PDB entry 5W3H | electron microscopy, 4.00 A resolution | chains A and B

# Chain A
Protein: Tubulin alpha-1 chain
Source organism: Saccharomyces cerevisiae (strain ATCC 204508 / S288c)
UniProt: P09733 (TBA1_YEAST); residues 1-447 here = UniProt positions 1-447
Amino-acid sequence (447 residues; row label = number of the first residue in the row):
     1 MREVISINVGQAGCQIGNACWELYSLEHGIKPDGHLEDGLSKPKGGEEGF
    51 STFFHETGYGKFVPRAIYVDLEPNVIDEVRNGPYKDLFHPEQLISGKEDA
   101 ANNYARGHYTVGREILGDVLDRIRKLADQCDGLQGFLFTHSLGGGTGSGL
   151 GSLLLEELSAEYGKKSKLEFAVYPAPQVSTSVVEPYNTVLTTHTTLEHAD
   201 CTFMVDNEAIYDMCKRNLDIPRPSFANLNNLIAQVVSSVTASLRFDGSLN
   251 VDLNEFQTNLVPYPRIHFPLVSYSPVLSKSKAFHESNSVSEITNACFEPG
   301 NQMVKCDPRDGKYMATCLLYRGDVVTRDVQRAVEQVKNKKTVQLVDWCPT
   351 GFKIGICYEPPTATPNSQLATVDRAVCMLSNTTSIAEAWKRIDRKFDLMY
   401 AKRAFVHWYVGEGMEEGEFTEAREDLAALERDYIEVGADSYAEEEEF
Not modelled in the structure: 441-447
UniProt features mapped onto this chain:
  - active site: Glu255
  - binding site (GTP): Gln11, Glu72, Ser141, Gly145, Thr146, Thr180, Asn207, Asn229
  - binding site (Mg(2+)): Glu72
Small-molecule neighbours: GTP: Gly10, Gln11, Ala12, Gln15, Ile16, Asp70, Glu72, Ala100, Ala101, Ser141, Gly144, Gly145, Thr146, Gly147, Val172, Thr180, Glu184, Asn207, Phe225, Asn229, Ile232

# Chain B
Protein: Tubulin beta chain
Source organism: Saccharomyces cerevisiae (strain ATCC 204508 / S288c)
UniProt: P02557 (TBB_YEAST); residue numbers follow UniProt; this construct covers 1-457
Amino-acid sequence (457 residues; each row starts with the number of its first residue):
     1 MREIIHISTGQCGNQIGAAFWETICGEHGLDFNGTYHGHDDIQKERLNVY
    51 FNEASSGKWVPRSINVDLEPGTIDAVRNSAIGNLFRPDNYIFGQSSAGNV
   101 WAKGHYTEGAELVDSVMDVIRREAEGCDSLQGFQITHSLGGGTGSGMGTL
   151 LISKIREEFPDRMMATFSVLPSPKTSDTVVEPYNATLSVHQLVEHSDETF
   201 CIDNEALYDICQRTLKLNQPSYGDLNNLVSSVMSGVTTSLRYPGQLNSDL
   251 RKLAVNLVPFPRLHFFMVGYAPLTAIGSQSFRSLTVPELTQQMFDAKNMM
   301 AAADPRNGRYLTVAAFFRGKVSVKEVEDEMHKVQSKNSDYFVEWIPNNVQ
   351 TAVCSVAPQGLDMAATFIANSTSIQELFKRVGDQFSAMFKRKAFLHWYTS
   401 EGMDELEFSEAESNMNDLVSEYQQYQEATVEDDEEVDENGDFGAPQNQDE
   451 PITENFE
Not modelled in the structure: 428-457
UniProt features mapped onto this chain:
  - binding site (GTP): Gln11, Glu69, Ser138, Gly142, Thr143, Gly144, Asn204, Asn226
  - binding site (Mg(2+)): Glu69
  - modified residue (Phosphoserine): Ser278, Ser280
Small-molecule neighbours:
  - epothilone a (EP): Cys211, Leu215, Leu217, Asp224, Leu228, Pro272, Leu273, Thr274, Ala275, Ile276, Gln279, Arg282, Leu284, Leu361
  - GDP (guanosine-5'-diphosphate): Gly10, Gln11, Cys12, Gln15, Ile16, Gly98, Asn99, Ser138, Gly140, Gly141, Gly142, Thr143, Gly144, Val169, Asp177, Thr178, Glu181, Asn204, Tyr222, Asn226

# How chain A and chain B interact
Contacting residue pairs (61):
  Gln11(A) - Gln245(B)
  Gln11(A) - Asn247(B)
  Glu72(A) - Asn247(B)  hydrogen bond
  Pro73(A) - Arg2(B)
  Asn74(A) - Arg2(B)  hydrogen bond
  Asn74(A) - Arg46(B)  hydrogen bond
  Asn74(A) - Ser239(B)
  Asn74(A) - Leu240(B)
  Asp77(A) - Arg46(B)  salt bridge
  Asn81(A) - Glu45(B)  hydrogen bond
  Lys97(A) - Met1(B)  hydrogen bond (backbone-backbone)
  Glu98(A) - Met1(B)
  Glu98(A) - Arg251(B)  salt bridge
  Asp99(A) - Asp249(B)
  Ala101(A) - Arg251(B)
  Ala101(A) - Lys252(B)
  Asn102(A) - Lys252(B)
  Asn102(A) - Val255(B)
  Asn102(A) - Asn256(B)  hydrogen bond
  Arg106(A) - Arg251(B)
  Gln177(A) - His331(B)  hydrogen bond
  Val178(A) - Glu327(B)
  Val178(A) - Met330(B)  hydrophobic
  Val178(A) - His331(B)
  Ser179(A) - Met330(B)
  Ser179(A) - Asn347(B)  hydrogen bond
  Ser179(A) - Val349(B)
  Thr180(A) - Gln350(B)
  Thr180(A) - Thr351(B)
  Ser181(A) - Asn347(B)  hydrogen bond (backbone-side chain)
  Val182(A) - Asn256(B)  hydrogen bond (backbone-side chain)
  Val182(A) - Asn347(B)
  Val182(A) - Gln350(B)
  Pro185(A) - Asn347(B)
  Tyr211(A) - Val323(B)
  Tyr211(A) - Lys324(B)
  Tyr211(A) - Glu327(B)
  Arg222(A) - Glu325(B)  salt bridge
  Pro223(A) - Ser322(B)  hydrogen bond (backbone-side chain)
  Phe225(A) - Gln245(B)
  Phe225(A) - Val323(B)  hydrophobic
  Lys395(A) - Pro346(B)
  Leu398(A) - Trp344(B)
  Leu398(A) - Pro346(B)  hydrophobic
  Met399(A) - Trp344(B)
  Met399(A) - Pro346(B)
  Met399(A) - Asn347(B)
  Lys402(A) - Trp344(B)
  Ala404(A) - Pro259(B)
  Ala404(A) - Trp344(B)  hydrophobic
  Phe405(A) - Val255(B)
  Phe405(A) - Asn256(B)
  Phe405(A) - Val258(B)
  Phe405(A) - Pro259(B)
  Phe405(A) - Thr312(B)
  His407(A) - Val258(B)
  His407(A) - Pro259(B)  hydrogen bond (side chain-backbone)
  His407(A) - Pro261(B)
  Trp408(A) - Ala254(B)  hydrogen bond (side chain-backbone)
  Trp408(A) - Val255(B)
  Trp408(A) - Val258(B)  hydrogen bond (side chain-backbone)
Other interface residues (no listed pair), chain A (33 interface residues in all): Gln15, Val183
Other interface residues (no listed pair), chain B (38 interface residues in all): Ser129, Tyr242, Gly244, Leu246, Phe260, Glu343, Ile345

# Overview
33 residues of chain A and 38 residues of chain B are in contact; the contacts include 14 hydrogen bonds and 3
salt bridges. Polar contacts include Asp77(A)-Arg46(B), Glu98(A)-Arg251(B) and Arg222(A)-Glu325(B). Bound to
chain A: GTP. Bound to chain B: GDP and epothilone a.
Chain A is Tubulin alpha-1 chain and chain B is Tubulin beta chain, both from Saccharomyces cerevisiae (strain
ATCC 204508 / S288c); the structure, Yeast microtubule stabilized with epothilone, was determined by electron
microscopy, deposited together with 5W3F and 5W3J.
